Entry 3D93 (X-ray diffraction, 1.10 A resolution); this record covers chain A.

# Chain A
Molecule: carbonic anhydrase II
Organism: Homo sapiens
Notes: EC 4.2.1.1
UniProtKB: P00918 (CAH2_HUMAN); the author numbering skips numbers that UniProt does not, so the offset changes along the chain: 1-125 = UniProt 1-125; 127-261 = UniProt 126-260
Sequence (260 residues; each row starts with the number of its first residue; note: 1 number in that range is skipped by the numbering (no residue carries it; nothing is unmodelled there)):
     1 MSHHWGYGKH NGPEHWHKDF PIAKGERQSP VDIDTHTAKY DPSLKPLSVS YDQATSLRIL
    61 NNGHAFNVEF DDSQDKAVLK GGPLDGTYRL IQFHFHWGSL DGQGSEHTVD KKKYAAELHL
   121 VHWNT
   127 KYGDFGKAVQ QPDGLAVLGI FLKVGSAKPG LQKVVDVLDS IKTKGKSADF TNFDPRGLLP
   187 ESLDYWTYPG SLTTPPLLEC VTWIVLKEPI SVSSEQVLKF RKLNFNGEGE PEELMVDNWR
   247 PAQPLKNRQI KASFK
Not modelled in the structure: 1-3
Ligand contacts:
  - carbon dioxide (CO2), molecule 1: His94, His119, Val121, Val143, Ser197, Leu198, Thr199, Trp209
  - carbon dioxide (CO2), molecule 2: Phe95, His96, Trp97, Ala116, Leu148, Val223, Phe226
Swiss-Prot annotation at these positions:
  - active site: His64 (Proton donor/acceptor)
  - binding site (Zn(2+)): His94, His96, His119
  - binding site (substrate): Thr199, Thr200
  - site: Tyr7 (Fine-tunes the proton-transfer properties of H-64), Asn62 (Fine-tunes the proton-transfer properties of H-64), Asn67 (Fine-tunes the proton-transfer properties of H-64), Gln92 (Involved in the binding of some activators, including histamine and L-histidine)
  - modified residue: Ser2 (N-acetylserine), Ser166 (Phosphoserine), Ser173 (Phosphoserine)
Reported in the primary citation:
  - binding site for carbon dioxide: His94, His119, Val121, Val143, Leu198, Thr199, Thr200, Trp209, Phe226
  - conformationally variable residues (side-chain flip): His64, Phe226
  - binding site for glycerol: Asp243 to Trp245
  - catalytic residues: His64 (citing earlier work)
  - mutagenesis - V143Y: decreased catalytic activity (citing earlier work)

# Summary
Ligands of chain A: carbon dioxide. Curated annotation (UniProt) lists active-site residue His64, 3
Zn2+-binding residues and substrate-binding residues Thr199 and Thr200. From the paper: the catalytic residue
His64; V143Y reduces catalytic activity.
Chain A is carbonic anhydrase II (Homo sapiens); the structure, Apo Human carbonic anhydrase II bound with
substrate carbon dioxide, was determined by X-ray diffraction, deposited together with 3D92.
